PDB entry 8EH8 | electron microscopy, 3.40 A resolution | chains I and K of the 8 polymer chains in the assembly

Chain I:
Molecule: DNA-directed RNA polymerase subunit beta
From: Escherichia coli
Notes: EC 2.7.7.6
Reference sequence: P0A8V4 (RPOB_ECO57); numbering as in UniProt (aligned over 1-1342)
Sequence (1342 residues; numbered 1 to 1342; the number before each row is that of its first residue):
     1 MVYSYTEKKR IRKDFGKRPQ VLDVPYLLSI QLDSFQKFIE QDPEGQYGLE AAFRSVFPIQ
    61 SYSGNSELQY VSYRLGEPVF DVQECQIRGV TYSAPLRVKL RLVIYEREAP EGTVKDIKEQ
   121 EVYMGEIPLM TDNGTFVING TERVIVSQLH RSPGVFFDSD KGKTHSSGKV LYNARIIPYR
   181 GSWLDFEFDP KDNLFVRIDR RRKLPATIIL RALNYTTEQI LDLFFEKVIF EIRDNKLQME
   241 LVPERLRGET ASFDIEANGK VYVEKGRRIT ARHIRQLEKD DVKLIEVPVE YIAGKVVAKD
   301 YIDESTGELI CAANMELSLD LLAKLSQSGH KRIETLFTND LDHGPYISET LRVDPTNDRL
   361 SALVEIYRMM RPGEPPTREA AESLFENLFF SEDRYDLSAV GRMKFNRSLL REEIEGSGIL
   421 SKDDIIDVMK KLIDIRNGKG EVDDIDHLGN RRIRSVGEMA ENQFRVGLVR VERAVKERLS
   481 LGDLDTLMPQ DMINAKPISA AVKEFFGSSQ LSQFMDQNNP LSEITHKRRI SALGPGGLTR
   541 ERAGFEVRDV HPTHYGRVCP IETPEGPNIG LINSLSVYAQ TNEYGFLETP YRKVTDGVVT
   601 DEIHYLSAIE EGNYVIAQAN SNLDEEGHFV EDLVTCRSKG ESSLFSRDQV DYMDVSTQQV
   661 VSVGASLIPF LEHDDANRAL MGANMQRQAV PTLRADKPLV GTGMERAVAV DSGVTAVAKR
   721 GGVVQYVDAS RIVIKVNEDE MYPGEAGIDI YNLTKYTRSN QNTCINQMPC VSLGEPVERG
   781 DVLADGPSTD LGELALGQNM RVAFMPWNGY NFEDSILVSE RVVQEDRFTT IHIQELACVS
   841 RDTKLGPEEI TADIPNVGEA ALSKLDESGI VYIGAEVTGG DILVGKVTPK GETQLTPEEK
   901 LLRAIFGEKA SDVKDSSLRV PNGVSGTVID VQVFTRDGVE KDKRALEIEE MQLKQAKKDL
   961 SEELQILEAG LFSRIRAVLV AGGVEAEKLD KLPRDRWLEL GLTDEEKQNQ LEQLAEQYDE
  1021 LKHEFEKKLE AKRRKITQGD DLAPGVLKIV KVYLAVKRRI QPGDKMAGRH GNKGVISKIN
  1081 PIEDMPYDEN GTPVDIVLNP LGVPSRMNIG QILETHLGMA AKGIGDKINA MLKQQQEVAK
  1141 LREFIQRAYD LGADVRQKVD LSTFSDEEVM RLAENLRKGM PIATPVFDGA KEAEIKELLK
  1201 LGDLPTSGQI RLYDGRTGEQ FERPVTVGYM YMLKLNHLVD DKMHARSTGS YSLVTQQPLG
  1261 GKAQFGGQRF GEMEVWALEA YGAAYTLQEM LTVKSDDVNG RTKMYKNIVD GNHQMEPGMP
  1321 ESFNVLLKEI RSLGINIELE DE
Unresolved in the structure: 1, 891-914, 1342
UniProt features mapped onto this chain:
  - modified residue (N6-acetyllysine): Lys-1022, Lys-1200
Residues lining bound ligands: chapso (1N7): Gln-46, Tyr-47, Tyr-179, Ser-398, Ala-399, Val-400, Arg-452, Glu-458, Glu-461, Asn-462, Arg-465, Glu-583, Tyr-584

Chain K:
Molecule: DNA-directed RNA polymerase subunit omega
From: Escherichia coli
Notes: EC 2.7.7.6
Reference sequence: P0A802 (RPOZ_ECO57); numbering as in UniProt (aligned over 1-91)
Sequence (91 residues; each row starts with the number of its first residue):
     1 MARVTVQDAV EKIGNRFDLV LVAARRARQM QVGGKDPLVP EENDKTTVIA LREIEEGLIN
    61 NQILDVRERQ EQQEQEAAEL QAVTAIAEGR R
Unresolved in the structure: 1, 81-91

Interface between chain I and chain K:
Residue-residue contacts (8; chain I residue first):
  Tyr-1281(I) / Phe-17(K)
  Tyr-1285(I) / Leu-21(K)  hydrophobic
  Gly-1311(I) / Gln-31(K)  hydrogen bond (backbone-side chain)
  Asn-1312(I) / Arg-28(K)
  Asn-1312(I) / Val-32(K)
  His-1313(I) / Arg-28(K)  hydrogen bond (backbone-side chain)
  His-1313(I) / Gln-31(K)
  Gln-1314(I) / Arg-28(K)
Interface residues without a listed pair, chain I (7 interface residues in all): Gly-1282

Summary:
7 residues of chain I face 5 of chain K across their interface, with 2 hydrogen bonds. Among the polar pairs
are Gly-1311(I)/Gln-31(K) and His-1313(I)/Arg-28(K). Ligands of chain I: chapso.
Chain I is DNA-directed RNA polymerase subunit beta and chain K is DNA-directed RNA polymerase subunit omega,
both from Escherichia coli; the structure, Cryo-EM structure of his-elemental paused elongation complex with a
folded TL and a rotated RH-FL (1), was determined by electron microscopy (same publication as 8EG7, 8EG8,
8EGB, 8EH9, 8EHA, 8EHF and 8EHI).
